PDB entry 3U51 | X-ray diffraction, 2.24 A resolution | chains A and C

[Chain A]
Name: Proto-oncogene tyrosine-protein kinase Src
Organism: Gallus gallus
Notes: EC 2.7.10.2; fragment: Src kinase domain
UniProt: P00523 (SRC_CHICK); residue numbers follow UniProt; this construct covers 259-533
Sequence (275 residues; row label = number of the first residue in the row):
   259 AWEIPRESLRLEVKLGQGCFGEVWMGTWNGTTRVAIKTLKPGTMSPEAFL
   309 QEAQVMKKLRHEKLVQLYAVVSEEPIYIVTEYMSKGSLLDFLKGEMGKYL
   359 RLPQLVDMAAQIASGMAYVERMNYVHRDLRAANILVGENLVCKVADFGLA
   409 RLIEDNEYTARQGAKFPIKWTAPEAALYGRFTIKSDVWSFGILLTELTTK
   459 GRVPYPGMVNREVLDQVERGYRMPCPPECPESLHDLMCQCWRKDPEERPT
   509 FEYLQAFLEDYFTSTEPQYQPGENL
Disordered / not traced: 259-260, 407-423
Curated features (UniProtKB/Swiss-Prot):
  - active site: Asp-386 (Proton acceptor)
  - binding site (ATP): Leu-273 to Val-281, Lys-295
  - modified residue: Tyr-416 (Phosphotyrosine), Tyr-436 (Phosphotyrosine), Cys-498 (S-nitrosocysteine), Tyr-527 (Phosphotyrosine)
  - mutagenesis: Cys-498 (C498A: Significant reduction in S-nitrosylation), Tyr-527 (Y527F: Constitutively active)
Reported in the primary citation:
  - binding site for macrocyclic inhibitor MC1 (chain C): Leu-297, Asp-348
  - conformationally variable residues (order/disorder transition): Phe-405 to Lys-423
  - specificity-determining residues: Gln-275, Cys-277, Leu-297
  - mutagenesis - C277Q (13-fold): decreased binding to 9
  - mutagenesis - Q275G, C277Q (5-fold), T338I: decreased binding to 25b
  - mutagenesis - C277Q: unchanged binding to 2

[Chain C]
Name: macrocyclic inhibitor MC1
Sequence (6 residues; numbered 1 to 6; the number before each row is that of its first residue):
     1 XXAXAX
Covalent attachments: covalent link FUM_1/Ala-5
Modified positions: FUM (fumaric acid) at position 1, P4E ((2S,4E)-2-amino-5-phenylpent-4-enoic acid) at position 2, 08M (N~5~-(pyrazin-2-ylcarbonyl)-L-ornithine) at position 4, NH2 (amino group) at position 6; Ala-3 (2-amino-3-cyclohexyl-propionic acid; ALC); Ala-5 (2,4-diaminobutyric acid; DAB)

[Chain A / chain C interface]
Residue-residue contacts - 31 pairs, chain A then chain C:
  Leu-273(A) with 08M_4(C)
  Gly-276(A) with P4E_2(C)
  Cys-277(A) with P4E_2(C)
  Phe-278(A) with P4E_2(C); Ala-3(C)
  Gly-279(A) with Ala-3(C)
  Glu-280(A) with Ala-3(C), hydrogen bond (backbone-backbone)
  Val-281(A) with Ala-3(C), hydrogen bond (backbone-backbone); 08M_4(C)
  Ala-293(A) with 08M_4(C)
  Lys-295(A) with Ala-3(C); 08M_4(C)
  Leu-297(A) with Ala-3(C)
  Phe-307(A) with Ala-3(C)
  Tyr-340(A) with 08M_4(C)
  Met-341(A) with 08M_4(C)
  Gly-344(A) with 08M_4(C)
  Ser-345(A) with Ala-5(C), hydrogen bond (side chain-backbone)
  Leu-347(A) with NH2_6(C)
  Asp-348(A) with Ala-5(C); NH2_6(C)
  Asp-386(A) with P4E_2(C)
  Arg-388(A) with FUM_1(C); P4E_2(C)
  Ala-390(A) with FUM_1(C)
  Asn-391(A) with FUM_1(C)
  Leu-393(A) with 08M_4(C)
  Asp-404(A) with FUM_1(C); 08M_4(C)
  Phe-424(A) with P4E_2(C)
  Pro-425(A) with P4E_2(C)
Also at the interface, not in a pair above, chain A (30 interface residues in all): Gly-274, Gln-275, Thr-296, Ile-336, Glu-339

[Overview]
The interface between chain A and chain C involves 30 residues on one side and 6 on the other; the contacts
include 3 hydrogen bonds. Polar pairs include Ser-345(A)/Ala-5(C), Glu-280(A)/Ala-3(C) and
Val-281(A)/Ala-3(C). The paper reports a binding site for macrocyclic inhibitor MC1 (chain C) at Leu-297(A)
and Asp-348(A); Q275G, C277Q and T338I of chain A reduce binding to 25b.
Chain A is Proto-oncogene tyrosine-protein kinase Src (Gallus gallus) and chain C is macrocyclic inhibitor
MC1; the structure, Src in complex with DNA-templated macrocyclic inhibitor MC1, was determined by X-ray
diffraction together with 3U4W from the same study.
